4KJI - chains A and B of the 4 polymer chains in the assembly; structure by X-ray diffraction, 3.20 A resolution.

Chain A (and B):
Name: RsmN, a RNA-binding protein of Regulator of Secondary Metabolism
Organism: Pseudomonas aeruginosa
Notes: chain B of this document is another copy of the same molecule, construct and numbering; everything in this record applies to it too
UniProtKB: Q02EI1 (Q02EI1_PSEAB); numbering as in UniProt (aligned over 1-71)
Amino-acid sequence (79 residues; numbered -7 to 71; the number before each row is that of its first residue; numbers below 1 keep their minus sign (His-7 is residue -7)):
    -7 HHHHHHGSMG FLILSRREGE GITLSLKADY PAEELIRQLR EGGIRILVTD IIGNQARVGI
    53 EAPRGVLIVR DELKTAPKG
Disordered / not traced: -7 to 2, 67-71 (chain B: -7 to 1, 67-71)
Sequence notes: expression tag (-7 to 0)
From the paper describing this entry:
  - self-association interface (contacts with another copy of this molecule): Ile28, Leu31
  - binding site for RsmZ-2: Leu4, Ile5, Ser7, Arg9, Arg49, Ala54, Arg56, Val58, Leu59, Ile60, Val61, Arg62, Leu65
  - binding site for RsmZ-2: Leu6
  - mutagenesis - R62A (>1,000-fold): decreased binding to RsmZ-2
  - mutagenesis - R62A: unchanged stability

Interface between chain A and chain B:
Pairs across the interface - 59 pairs, chain A then chain B:
  Arg8(A) with Val40(B)
  Arg9(A) with Val40(B)
  Glu10(A) with Val40(B); Asp42(B); Ile43(B), hydrogen bond (side chain-backbone)
  Gly11(A) with Leu39(B); Val40(B), hydrogen bond (backbone-backbone); Thr41(B)
  Glu12(A) with Leu39(B); Val40(B), hydrogen bond (backbone-backbone)
  Gly13(A) with Ile38(B); Leu39(B)
  Ile14(A) with Arg37(B); Ile38(B), hydrogen bond (backbone-backbone)
  Thr15(A) with Ile36(B); Arg37(B)
  Leu16(A) with Gly35(B); Ile36(B), hydrogen bond (backbone-backbone); Ile38(B), hydrophobic
  Leu18(A) with Arg32(B)
  Ala20(A) with Arg32(B)
  Ile28(A) with Leu18(B); Ile28(B), hydrophobic
  Leu31(A) with Leu18(B), hydrophobic
  Arg32(A) with Leu18(B); Lys19(B), hydrogen bond (side chain-backbone); Ala20(B), hydrogen bond (side chain-backbone); Tyr22(B), hydrogen bond (side chain-backbone)
  Gly35(A) with Leu16(B)
  Ile36(A) with Ile14(B); Thr15(B); Leu16(B), hydrogen bond (backbone-backbone)
  Arg37(A) with Ile14(B); Thr15(B); Asp63(B), salt bridge
  Ile38(A) with Gly13(B); Ile14(B), hydrogen bond (backbone-backbone); Leu16(B), hydrophobic; Ile38(B), hydrophobic; Ile52(B), hydrophobic
  Leu39(A) with Gly11(B); Glu12(B); Gly13(B)
  Val40(A) with Arg8(B); Arg9(B); Glu10(B); Gly11(B), hydrogen bond (backbone-backbone); Glu12(B), hydrogen bond (backbone-backbone); Ala48(B), hydrophobic
  Asp42(A) with Glu10(B)
  Ile43(A) with Glu10(B); Gly45(B); Asn46(B); Gln47(B); Ala48(B)
  Gly45(A) with Ile43(B)
  Asn46(A) with Ile43(B)
  Gln47(A) with Ile43(B)
  Ala48(A) with Ile43(B)
Other interface residues (no listed pair), chain A (31 interface residues in all): Lys19, Tyr22, Thr41, Ile52, Asp63
Other interface residues (no listed pair), chain B (32 interface residues in all): Ala24, Leu31

Summary:
Chain A and chain B form an interface of 31 and 32 residues respectively, with 12 hydrogen bonds and 1 salt
bridge. Polar contacts include Arg37(A)-Asp63(B), Glu10(A)-Ile43(B) and Arg32(A)-Lys19(B). The paper reports a
binding site for RsmZ-2 at Leu4(A), Ile5(A) and Ser7(A) among others; R62A of chain A reduces binding to
RsmZ-2.
Both chains are RsmN, a RNA-binding protein of Regulator of Secondary Metabolism (Pseudomonas aeruginosa).
Entry 4KJI (Novel re-arrangement of an RsmA/cSRa family protein to create a structurally distinct new
RNA-binding family member) was determined by X-ray diffraction.
